7XZY - chains G and I of the 10 polymer chains in the assembly; structure by electron microscopy, 3.97 A resolution.

== Chain G ==
Name: Histone H2A type 1-B/E
Organism: Homo sapiens
UniProtKB: P04908 (H2A1B_HUMAN); residues 0-129 here correspond to UniProt positions 1-130 (UniProt number = residue number + 1)
Sequence (133 residues; row label = number of the first residue in the row; numbers below 1 keep their minus sign (Gly-3 is residue -3)):
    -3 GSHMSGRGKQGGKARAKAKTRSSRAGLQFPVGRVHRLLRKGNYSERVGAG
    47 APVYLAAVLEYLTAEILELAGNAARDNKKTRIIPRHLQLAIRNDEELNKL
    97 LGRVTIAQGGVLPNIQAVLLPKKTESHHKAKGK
Unresolved in the structure: -3 to 12, 119-129
Construct notes: expression tag (-3 to -1)
UniProt features mapped onto this chain:
  - modified residue: Ser1 (N-acetylserine), Arg3 (Citrulline), Lys5 (N6-(2-hydroxyisobutyryl)lysine), Lys9 (N6-(2-hydroxyisobutyryl)lysine), Lys13 (N6-(beta-hydroxybutyryl)lysine), Lys36 (N6-(2-hydroxyisobutyryl)lysine), Lys74 (N6-(2-hydroxyisobutyryl)lysine), Lys75 (N6-(2-hydroxyisobutyryl)lysine), Lys95 (N6-(2-hydroxyisobutyryl)lysine), Gln104 (N5-methylglutamine), Lys118 (N6-(2-hydroxyisobutyryl)lysine), Lys119 (N6-crotonyllysine), Thr120 (Phosphothreonine), Lys125 (N6-crotonyllysine)
  - cross-link (Glycyl lysine isopeptide (Lys-Gly)): Lys13 (interchain with G-Cter in ubiquitin), Lys15 (interchain with G-Cter in ubiquitin), Lys119 (interchain with G-Cter in ubiquitin)

== Chain I ==
Molecule: 193-nt DNA strand
Sequence (193 nucleotides; each row starts with the number of its first residue):
     1 ATCGGACCCTATCGCGAGCCAGGCCTGAGAATCCGGTGCCGAGGCCGCTC
    51 AATTGGTCGTAGACAGCTCTAGCACCGCTTAAACGCACGTACGCGCTGTC
   101 CCCCGCGTTTTAACCGCCAAGGGGATTACTCCCTAGTCTCCAGGCACGTG
   151 TCAGATATAGGGCATGTCCGGGCATGTCCCGAAATTCATAGAT
Unresolved in the structure: 1-14, 180-193

== Interface between chain G and chain I ==
Pairs across the interface (17; chain G residue first):
  Ala14(G) - DA142(I)  phosphate contact
  Arg29(G) - DG144(I)  sugar contact
  Arg29(G) - DC145(I)  salt bridge to the phosphate
  Arg35(G) - DA135(I)  salt bridge to the phosphate
  Glu41(G) - DA135(I)  sugar contact
  Arg42(G) - DC133(I)  hydrogen bond to the base
  Arg42(G) - DT134(I)  hydrogen bond to the sugar
  Arg42(G) - DA135(I)  phosphate contact
  Val43(G) - DT134(I)  sugar contact
  Val43(G) - DA135(I)  hydrogen bond to the phosphate
  Gly44(G) - DT134(I)  phosphate contact
  Ala45(G) - DT134(I)  hydrogen bond to the phosphate
  Lys75(G) - DG154(I)  salt bridge to the phosphate
  Thr76(G) - DA153(I)  sugar contact
  Thr76(G) - DG154(I)  phosphate contact
  Arg77(G) - DA153(I)  hydrogen bond to the sugar
  Arg77(G) - DG154(I)  phosphate contact
Also at the interface, not in a pair above, chain G (12 interface residues in all): Lys13

== Summary ==
Chain G and chain I form an interface of 12 and 8 residues respectively, with 5 hydrogen bonds and 3 salt
bridges. Polar contacts include Arg42(G)-DC133(I), Arg42(G)-DT134(I) and Arg77(G)-DA153(I).
Here chain G is Histone H2A type 1-B/E (Homo sapiens) and chain I is a 193-nt DNA strand. Entry 7XZY (Cryo-EM
structure of the nucleosome containing 193 base-pair DNA with a p53 target sequence) was determined by
electron microscopy (same publication as 7Y00).
